PDB entry 6JH1 | X-ray diffraction, 3.00 A resolution | chains B and C of the 4 polymer chains in the assembly

[Chain B]
Protein: Non-structural protein 1
From: Influenza B virus (strain B/Lee/1940)
UniProt: P03502 (NS1_INBLE); numbering as in UniProt (aligned over 1-103)
Sequence (103 residues; row label = number of the first residue in the row):
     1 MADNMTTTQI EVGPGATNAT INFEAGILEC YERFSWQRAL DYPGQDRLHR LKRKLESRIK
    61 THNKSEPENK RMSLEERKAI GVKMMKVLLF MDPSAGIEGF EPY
Unresolved in the structure: 1-8, 100-103
Swiss-Prot annotation at these positions:
  - motif: R50 to L55 (Nuclear localization signal)
  - mutagenesis: R33 (R33A: Partial loss of dsRNA-binding and no effect on inhibition of IFN-beta promoter; when associated with A-38), R38 (R38A: Partial loss of dsRNA-binding and no effect on inhibition of IFN-beta promoter; when associated with A-33), R47 (R47A: Complete loss of dsRNA-binding and 40% loss of inhibition of IFN-beta promoter; when associated with A-50), R50 (R50A: Complete loss of dsRNA-binding and 40% loss of inhibition of IFN-beta promoter; when associated with A-47), K52 (K52A: Partial loss of dsRNA-binding and 15% loss of inhibition of IFN-beta promoter; when associated with A-53 and A-54), R53 (R53A: Partial loss of dsRNA-binding and 15% loss of inhibition of IFN-beta promoter; when associated with A-52 and A-54), K54 (K54A: Partial loss of dsRNA-binding and 15% loss of inhibition of IFN-beta promoter; when associated with A-52 and A-53), R58 (R58A: Complete loss of dsRNA-binding and 20% loss of inhibition of IFN-beta promoter; when associated with A-60 and A-64), K60 (K60A: Complete loss of dsRNA-binding and 20% loss of inhibition of IFN-beta promoter; when associated with A-58 and A-64), K64 (K64A: Complete loss of dsRNA-binding and 20% loss of inhibition of IFN-beta promoter; when associated with A-58 and A-60), K70 (K70A: No effect on dsRNA-binding and inhibition of IFN-beta promoter; when associated with A-71), R71 (R71A: No effect on dsRNA-binding and inhibition of IFN-beta promoter; when associated with A-70), 4 further mutagenesis entries in UniProt

[Chain C]
Protein: Ubiquitin-like protein ISG15
From: Bos taurus
UniProt: O02741 (ISG15_BOVIN); residue numbers follow UniProt; this construct covers 1-154
Sequence (154 residues; row label = number of the first residue in the row):
     1 MGGDLTVKML GGQEILVPLR DSMTVSELKQ FIAQKINVPA FQQRLAHLDS REVLQEGVPL
    61 VLQGLRAGST VLLVVQNSIS ILVRNDKGRS SPYEVQLKQT VAELKQQVCQ KERVQADQFW
   121 LSFEGRPMDD EHPLEEYGLM KGCTVFMNLR LRGG
Unresolved in the structure: 1-2, 150-154
Sequence notes: engineered mutation S78 (Cys in O02741)

[How chain B and chain C interact]
Residue-residue contacts - 11 pairs, chain B then chain C:
  E29(B) - K98(C)
  W36(B) - N77(C)
  Q37(B) - M9(C)
  Q37(B) - Q13(C)  hydrogen bond (backbone-side chain)
  Q37(B) - V74(C)
  Q37(B) - V75(C)  hydrogen bond (side chain-backbone)
  R38(B) - Q13(C)  hydrogen bond (backbone-side chain)
  R38(B) - I36(C)  hydrogen bond (side chain-backbone)
  R38(B) - V38(C)
  A39(B) - G11(C)
  E98(B) - A102(C)
Other interface residues (no listed pair), chain B (7 interface residues in all): F34
Other interface residues (no listed pair), chain C (13 interface residues in all): L10, E103, Q106

[Overview]
7 residues of chain B face 13 of chain C across their interface, with 4 hydrogen bonds. Polar pairs include
Q37(B)-Q13(C), Q37(B)-V75(C) and R38(B)-Q13(C). From UniProt: 16 mutagenesis sites on chain B.
Chain B is Non-structural protein 1 (Influenza B virus (strain B/Lee/1940)) and chain C is Ubiquitin-like
protein ISG15 (Bos taurus); the structure, Crystal structure of bISG15/NS1B complex, was determined by X-ray
diffraction.
